Entry 6AXK (X-ray diffraction, 2.10 A resolution); this record covers chains A and B of the 3 polymer chains in the assembly.

Chain A:
Molecule: Fab311 heavy chain
Source organism: Homo sapiens
Amino-acid sequence (224 residues; row label = number of the first residue in the row; a row labelled like 82A-82C holds insertion residues (82A, then the next letters in order)):
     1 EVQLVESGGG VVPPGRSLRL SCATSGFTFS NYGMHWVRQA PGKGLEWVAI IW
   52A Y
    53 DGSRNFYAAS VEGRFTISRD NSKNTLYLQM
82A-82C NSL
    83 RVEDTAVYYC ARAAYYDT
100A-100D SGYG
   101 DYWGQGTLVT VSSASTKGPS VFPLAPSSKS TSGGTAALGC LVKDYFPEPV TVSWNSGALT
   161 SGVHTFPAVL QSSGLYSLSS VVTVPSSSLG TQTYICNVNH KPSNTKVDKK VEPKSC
Unresolved in the structure: 216
Cystine bridges: Cys-22/Cys-92, Cys-140/Cys-196
Modified residues: Glu-1 (pyroglutamic acid; PCA)

Chain B:
Molecule: Fab311 light chain
Source organism: Homo sapiens
Amino-acid sequence (218 residues; each row starts with the number of its first residue; note: 1 number in that range is skipped by the numbering (no residue carries it; nothing is unmodelled there); a row labelled like 27A-27C holds insertion residues (27A, then the next letters in order)):
     1 ESVLTQPPS
    11 VSGAPGQTVT ISCTGGS
27A-27C SNI
    28 GAGYDVHWYQ QLPGTAPKLL IYGNINRPSG VPDRFSGSKS GTSASLAITG LQAEDEADYY
    88 CQSYDRRL
95A-95C SGS
    96 WVFGGGTKLT V
  106A L
   107 GQPKAAPSVT LFPPSSEELQ ANKATLVCLV SDFYPGAVTV AWKADGSPVK VGVETTKPSK
   167 QSNNKYAASS YLSLTPEQWK SHRSYSCRVT HEGSTVEKTV APAECS
Unresolved in the structure: 210-212
Cystine bridges: Cys-23/Cys-88, Cys-134/Cys-193
Modified residues: Glu-1 (pyroglutamic acid; PCA)

Chain A / chain B interface:
Contacting residue pairs (78; chain A residue first):
  His-35(A) with Trp-96(B)
  Val-37(A) with Trp-96(B), hydrophobic
  Gln-39(A) with Gln-38(B), hydrogen bond; Tyr-87(B), hydrogen bond
  Lys-43(A) with Tyr-87(B)
  Gly-44(A) with Tyr-87(B)
  Leu-45(A) with Pro-44(B), hydrophobic; Tyr-87(B); Phe-98(B)
  Trp-47(A) with Gly-95B(B); Ser-95C(B); Trp-96(B); Phe-98(B)
  Ile-50(A) with Ser-95C(B)
  Tyr-59(A) with Ser-95A(B), hydrogen bond (backbone-side chain)
  Ala-61(A) with Ser-95A(B)
  Tyr-91(A) with Gln-38(B), hydrogen bond; Thr-42(B); Ala-43(B), hydrophobic; Pro-44(B)
  Tyr-98(A) with Asp-32(B); Tyr-49(B), hydrophobic; Gly-50(B); Asn-53(B), hydrogen bond
  Asp-99(A) with Asp-32(B), hydrogen bond (backbone-side chain)
  Thr-100(A) with Gly-30(B), hydrogen bond (side chain-backbone); Tyr-31(B); Asp-32(B), hydrogen bond (backbone-side chain)
  Ser-100A(A) with Asp-32(B), hydrogen bond (side chain-backbone); His-34(B), hydrogen bond
  Gly-100B(A) with His-34(B), hydrogen bond (backbone-side chain); Gln-89(B), hydrogen bond (backbone-side chain); Trp-96(B)
  Tyr-100C(A) with His-34(B); Tyr-36(B); Leu-46(B), hydrophobic; Tyr-49(B); Gln-89(B); Trp-96(B)
  Gly-100D(A) with Tyr-36(B), hydrogen bond (backbone-side chain); Leu-46(B); Trp-96(B)
  Trp-103(A) with Tyr-36(B), hydrophobic; Pro-44(B)
  Gly-104(A) with Ala-43(B)
  Ser-120(A) with Lys-129(B)
  Phe-122(A) with Ser-121(B); Glu-124(B); Lys-129(B)
  Pro-123(A) with Ser-121(B); Glu-123(B)
  Leu-124(A) with Phe-118(B), hydrophobic
  Ala-125(A) with Phe-118(B)
  Lys-129(A) with Thr-205(B), hydrogen bond (side chain-backbone)
  Ser-130(A) with Val-115(B); Thr-116(B), hydrogen bond; Lys-204(B)
  Ala-137(A) with Phe-118(B)
  Leu-141(A) with Thr-131(B); Tyr-177(B), hydrophobic
  Lys-143(A) with Thr-131(B), hydrogen bond; Ser-179(B), hydrogen bond
  His-164(A) with Gln-167(B)
  Phe-166(A) with Leu-135(B), hydrophobic; Val-136(B); Ala-173(B), hydrophobic; Ala-174(B); Ser-175(B)
  Pro-167(A) with Ser-165(B)
  Val-169(A) with Thr-162(B); Tyr-177(B), hydrophobic
  Gln-171(A) with Glu-160(B)
  Ser-172(A) with Glu-160(B), hydrogen bond
  Leu-178(A) with Tyr-177(B)
  Ser-179(A) with Val-133(B); Tyr-177(B), hydrogen bond
  Val-181(A) with Leu-135(B), hydrophobic
  Lys-209(A) with Glu-123(B), salt bridge
Interface residues without a listed pair, chain A (48 interface residues in all): Glu-46, Phe-58, Ala-60, Ala-93, Asp-101, Gln-105, Ala-168, Ser-177
Interface residues without a listed pair, chain B (47 interface residues in all): Tyr-91, Gly-100, Ala-127, Ser-137, Thr-161

In short:
48 residues of chain A and 47 residues of chain B are in contact; the contacts include 19 hydrogen bonds and 1
salt bridge. Polar pairs include Lys-209(A)/Glu-123(B), Gln-39(A)/Gln-38(B) and Gln-39(A)/Tyr-87(B).
Here chain A is Fab311 heavy chain and chain B is Fab311 light chain, both from Homo sapiens. Entry 6AXK
(Crystal structure of Fab311 complex) was determined by X-ray diffraction (same publication as 6AXL).
